Entry 3TXQ (X-ray diffraction, 2.80 A resolution); this record covers chains F and G of the 11 polymer chains in the assembly.

Chain F (and G):
Molecule: Terminase DNA packaging enzyme small subunit
From: Aeromonas phage 44RR2.8t
Notes: chain G of this document is another copy of the same molecule, construct and numbering; everything in this record applies to it too
Reference sequence: Q6U9F0 (Q6U9F0_9CAUD); numbering as in UniProt (aligned over 26-112)
Amino-acid sequence (87 residues; each row starts with the number of its first residue):
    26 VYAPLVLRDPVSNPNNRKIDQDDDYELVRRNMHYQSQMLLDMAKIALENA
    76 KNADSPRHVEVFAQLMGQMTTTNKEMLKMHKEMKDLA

How chain F and chain G interact:
Pairs across the interface (81; chain F residue first):
  D47(F) with P39(G); N40(G)
  Y50(F) with P39(G), hydrophobic; D45(G), hydrogen bond
  E51(F) with S37(G); P39(G)
  R54(F) with P35(G); V36(G), hydrogen bond (side chain-backbone); S37(G), hydrogen bond; D45(G), salt bridge; D48(G); D49(G), salt bridge
  R55(F) with D34(G); P35(G)
  H58(F) with P35(G); D49(G), salt bridge; L52(G)
  Y59(F) with L32(G), hydrophobic; R33(G); D34(G), hydrogen bond
  S61(F) with L52(G); N56(G)
  Q62(F) with L30(G); L32(G); R33(G), hydrogen bond (side chain-backbone)
  M63(F) with L30(G), hydrophobic
  L65(F) with Y59(G), hydrophobic
  D66(F) with L30(G)
  A68(F) with M63(G), hydrophobic
  K69(F) with M63(G)
  L72(F) with M63(G)
  A75(F) with M67(G), hydrophobic
  K76(F) with D66(G), salt bridge; I70(G)
  D79(F) with N74(G); H83(G)
  P81(F) with R82(G); H83(G); V86(G)
  R82(F) with R82(G)
  V84(F) with M67(G), hydrophobic; V86(G), hydrophobic; L90(G), hydrophobic
  E85(F) with R82(G), salt bridge; V86(G); Q89(G)
  F87(F) with M63(G), hydrophobic; M67(G), hydrophobic
  A88(F) with Q93(G)
  M91(F) with Q60(G), hydrogen bond (backbone-side chain); L64(G), hydrophobic; Q93(G)
  G92(F) with Q93(G)
  M94(F) with Q60(G)
  T95(F) with Q60(G), hydrogen bond; T96(G); T97(G), hydrogen bond; E100(G)
  N98(F) with V53(G), hydrogen bond (side chain-backbone); N56(G); M57(G); Q60(G)
  K99(F) with E100(G), salt bridge
  M101(F) with D49(G); L52(G), hydrophobic; V53(G), hydrophobic
  L102(F) with M104(G), hydrophobic
  K103(F) with E107(G)
  M104(F) with D49(G)
  H105(F) with R42(G), hydrogen bond (backbone-side chain); D45(G); Q46(G); D49(G), salt bridge; L111(G)
  K106(F) with E107(G), salt bridge; D110(G), salt bridge; L111(G)
  M108(F) with R42(G)
  K109(F) with R42(G); D110(G), hydrogen bond (side chain-backbone); L111(G), hydrogen bond (side chain-backbone)
Also at the interface, not in a pair above, chain F (39 interface residues in all): I70
Also at the interface, not in a pair above, chain G (46 interface residues in all): Y27, V31, N38, R55, A71, M108, A112

Overview:
The interface between chain F and chain G involves 39 residues on one side and 46 on the other; the contacts
include 12 hydrogen bonds and 9 salt bridges. Polar pairs include R54(F)-D45(G), R54(F)-D49(G) and
H58(F)-D49(G).
Both chains are Terminase DNA packaging enzyme small subunit (Aeromonas phage 44RR2.8t). Entry 3TXQ (Crystal
Structure of phage 44RR small terminase gp16) was determined by X-ray diffraction (same publication as 3TXS).
